PDB entry 5MAU | X-ray diffraction, 1.30 A resolution | chains A and B

Chain A (and B):
Name: Chlorite dismutase
Organism: Cyanothece sp. PCC 7425
Notes: chain B of this document is another copy of the same molecule, construct and numbering; everything in this record applies to it too
UniProtKB: B8HNS6 (B8HNS6_CYAP4); residues 2-182 here = UniProt positions 2-182
Amino-acid sequence (188 residues; numbered -5 to 182; the number before each row is that of its first residue; numbers below 1 keep their minus sign (Gly-5 is residue -5)):
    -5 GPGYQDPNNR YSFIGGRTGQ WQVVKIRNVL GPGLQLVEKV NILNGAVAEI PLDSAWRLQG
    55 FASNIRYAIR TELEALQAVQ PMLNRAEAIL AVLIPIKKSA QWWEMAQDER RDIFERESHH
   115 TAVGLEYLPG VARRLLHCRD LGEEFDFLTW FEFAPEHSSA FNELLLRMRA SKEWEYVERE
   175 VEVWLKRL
Unresolved in the structure: -5 to 1, 40-47
Sequence notes: expression tag (-5 to 1)
Ion coordination: heme Fe near His114 (its only coordinating residue here)
Residues lining bound ligands: heme (HEM): Asn58, Ile59, Arg60, Tyr61, Ala62, Leu70, Ile88, Ile90, Lys92, Trp96, Phe108, His114, Thr115, Gly118, Leu119, Leu122, Val125, Arg127, Leu129, Phe141, Thr143, Phe145, Phe155, Leu158, Leu159, Met162, Glu167, Trp168, Glu174
What the authors report for this chain:
  - self-association interface (contacts with another copy of this molecule); pairs are residue here / residue on that copy: Ile59-Arg104 (hydrogen bond), Arg64-Glu103 (salt bridge), Phe55, Ala62, Trp97, Asp134
  - heme coordination: His114
  - contacts within the chain: Tyr61-Arg104 (hydrogen bond), Gln74-Arg127 (hydrogen bond), Tyr61-Arg105 (hydrogen bond), His114-Glu167 (hydrogen bond), Lys92-Glu167 (hydrogen bond)
  - binding site for heme: Tyr61, Lys92, His131

Chain A / chain B interface:
Residue-residue contacts (41; chain A residue first):
  Asn3(A) - Asp134(B)  hydrogen bond (side chain-backbone)
  Phe55(A) - Asp134(B)
  Ala56(A) - Asp134(B)
  Ser57(A) - Asp134(B)  hydrogen bond
  Asn58(A) - Trp97(B)
  Ile59(A) - Gln101(B)
  Ile59(A) - Arg104(B)  hydrogen bond (backbone-side chain)
  Arg60(A) - Arg60(B)
  Arg60(A) - Gln101(B)
  Arg60(A) - Asp134(B)  salt bridge
  Tyr61(A) - Gln101(B)
  Ala62(A) - Ala100(B)
  Ala62(A) - Gln101(B)  hydrogen bond (backbone-backbone)
  Ile63(A) - Ala100(B)
  Ile63(A) - Asp102(B)
  Arg64(A) - Glu98(B)
  Arg64(A) - Met99(B)
  Arg64(A) - Ala100(B)
  Arg64(A) - Asp102(B)  hydrogen bond (backbone-side chain)
  Arg64(A) - Glu103(B)  salt bridge
  Leu67(A) - Ala100(B)  hydrophobic
  Trp97(A) - Asn58(B)
  Glu98(A) - Arg64(B)  salt bridge
  Met99(A) - Arg64(B)
  Ala100(A) - Ala62(B)
  Ala100(A) - Ile63(B)
  Ala100(A) - Arg64(B)
  Ala100(A) - Leu67(B)  hydrophobic
  Gln101(A) - Ile59(B)
  Gln101(A) - Arg60(B)
  Gln101(A) - Tyr61(B)
  Gln101(A) - Ala62(B)  hydrogen bond (backbone-backbone)
  Gln101(A) - Gln101(B)
  Asp102(A) - Ile63(B)
  Asp102(A) - Arg64(B)  hydrogen bond (side chain-backbone)
  Glu103(A) - Arg64(B)  salt bridge
  Arg104(A) - Ile59(B)  hydrogen bond (side chain-backbone)
  Asp134(A) - Asn3(B)  hydrogen bond (backbone-side chain)
  Asp134(A) - Phe55(B)
  Asp134(A) - Ser57(B)  hydrogen bond
  Asp134(A) - Arg60(B)  salt bridge
Also at the interface, not in a pair above, chain A (24 interface residues in all): Arg4, Arg133, Leu135
Also at the interface, not in a pair above, chain B (24 interface residues in all): Arg4, Ala56, Arg133, Leu135

In short:
Chain A and chain B each contribute 24 residues to their interface; the contacts include 10 hydrogen bonds and
5 salt bridges. Polar pairs include Arg60(A)-Asp134(B), Arg64(A)-Glu103(B) and Glu98(A)-Arg64(B). Ligands of
chain A: heme. From the paper: a binding site for heme at Tyr61(A), Lys92(A) and His131(A); heme coordination
by His114(A).
Chain A and chain B are both Chlorite dismutase (Cyanothece sp. PCC 7425); the structure, Crystal structure of
dimeric chlorite dismutase from Cyanothece sp. PCC7425 (pH 6.5), was determined by X-ray diffraction (same
publication as 5NKU, 5NKV, 5K8Z, 5K90 and 5K91).
